Entry 4LQY (X-ray diffraction, 1.54 A resolution); this record covers chain A.

[Chain A]
Molecule: Bis(5'-adenosyl)-triphosphatase ENPP4
From: Homo sapiens
Notes: EC 3.6.1.29
UniProtKB: Q9Y6X5 (ENPP4_HUMAN); numbering as in UniProt (aligned over 16-407)
Amino-acid sequence (401 residues; row label = number of the first residue in the row):
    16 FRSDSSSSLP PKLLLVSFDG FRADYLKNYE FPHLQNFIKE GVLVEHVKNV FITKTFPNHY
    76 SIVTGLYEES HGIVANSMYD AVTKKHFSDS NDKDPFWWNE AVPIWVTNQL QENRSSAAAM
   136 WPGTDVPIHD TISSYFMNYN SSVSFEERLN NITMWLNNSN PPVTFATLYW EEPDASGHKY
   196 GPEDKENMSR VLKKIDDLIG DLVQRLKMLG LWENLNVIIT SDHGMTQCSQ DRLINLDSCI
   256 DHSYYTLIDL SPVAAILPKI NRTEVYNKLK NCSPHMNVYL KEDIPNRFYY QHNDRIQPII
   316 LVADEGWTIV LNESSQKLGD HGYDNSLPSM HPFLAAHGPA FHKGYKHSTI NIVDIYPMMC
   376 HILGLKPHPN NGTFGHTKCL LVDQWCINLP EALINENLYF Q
Unresolved in the structure: 16-23, 403-416
Sequence notes: expression tag (408-416)
Disulfides: Cys254-Cys287, Cys394-Cys401
Covalently attached groups: N-acetylglucosamine (NAG) linked to Asn155, Asn166, Asn386
Metal / ion sites: Zn2+ site 1: Asp34, Thr70, Asp237, His238; Zn2+ site 2: Asp189, His193, His336 (together with adenosine monophosphate)
Ligand contacts: adenosine monophosphate (AMP): Asp34, Lys69, Thr70, Phe71, Asn91, Asp104, Ser105, Asp107, Pro137, Tyr154, Tyr184, Glu186, Asp189, His193, His238, His336
What the authors report for this chain:
  - binding site for adenosine monophosphate: Phe71, Asn91, Tyr154
  - Zn2+ coordination: Asp34, Thr70, Asp189, His193, Asp237, His238, His336
  - catalytic residues: Thr70
  - specificity-determining residues: Asp264, Asp335 (from molecular simulation)
  - specificity-determining residues: Phe71, Tyr154

[Overview]
Chain A binds adenosine monophosphate. N-acetylglucosamine is covalently linked to Asn155, Asn166 and Asn386.
The Zn2+ site 1 is built by Asp34, Thr70, Asp237 and His238. The Zn2+ site 2 is built by Asp189, His193 and
His336. From the paper: the catalytic residue Thr70; a binding site for adenosine monophosphate at Phe71,
Asn91 and Tyr154.
Chain A is Bis(5'-adenosyl)-triphosphatase ENPP4 (Homo sapiens); the structure, Crystal Structure of Human
ENPP4 with AMP, was determined by X-ray diffraction (same publication as 4LR2).
